PDB entry 8CF8 | electron microscopy, 2.20 A resolution | chains A and S of the 9 polymer chains in the assembly

# Chain A
Molecule: 16S rRNA
Organism: Escherichia coli BW25113
Sequence (1540 nucleotides; each row starts with the number of its first residue):
     1 AAAUUGAAGA GUUUGAUCAU GGCUCAGAUU GAACGCUGGC GGCAGGCCUA ACACAUGCAA
    61 GUCGAACGGU AACAGGAAGA AGCUUGCUUC UUUGCUGACG AGUGGCGGAC GGGUGAGUAA
   121 UGUCUGGGAA ACUGCCUGAU GGAGGGGGAU AACUACUGGA AACGGUAGCU AAUACCGCAU
   181 AACGUCGCAA GACCAAAGAG GGGGACCUUC GGGCCUCUUG CCAUCGGAUG UGCCCAGAUG
   241 GGAUUAGCUA GUAGGUGGGG UAACGGCUCA CCUAGGCGAC GAUCCCUAGC UGGUCUGAGA
   301 GGAUGACCAG CCACACUGGA ACUGAGACAC GGUCCAGACU CCUACGGGAG GCAGCAGUGG
   361 GGAAUAUUGC ACAAUGGGCG CAAGCCUGAU GCAGCCAUGC CGCGUGUAUG AAGAAGCCCU
   421 UCGGGUUGUA AAGUACUUUC AGCGGGGAGG AAGGGAGUAA AGUUAAUACC UUUGCUCAUU
   481 GACGUUACCC GCAGAAGAAG CACCGGCUAA CUCCGUGCCA GCAGCCXCGG UAAUACGGAG
   541 GGUGCAAGCG UUAAUCGGAA UUACUGGGCG UAAAGCGCAC GCAGGCGGUU UGUUAAGUCA
   601 GAUGUGAAAU CCCCGGGCUC AACCUGGGAA CUGCAUCUGA UACUGGCAAG CUUGAGUCUC
   661 GUAGAGGGGG GUAGAAUUCC AGGUGUAGCG GUGAAAUGCG UAGAGAUCUG GAGGAAUACC
   721 GGUGGCGAAG GCGGCCCCCU GGACGAAGAC UGACGCUCAG GUGCGAAAGC GUGGGGAGCA
   781 AACAGGAUUA GAUACCCUGG UAGUCCACGC CGUAAACGAU GUCGACUUGG AGGUUGUGCC
   841 CUUGAGGCGU GGCUUCCGGA GCUAACGCGU UAAGUCGACC GCCUGGGGAG UACGGCCGCA
   901 AGGUUAAAAC UCAAAUGAAU UGACGGGGGC CCGCACAAGC GGUGGAGCAU GUGGUUUAAU
   961 UCGAUGXAAC GCGAAGAACC UUACCUGGUC UUGACAUCCA CGGAAGUUUU CAGAGAUGAG
  1021 AAUGUGCCUU CGGGAACCGU GAGACAGGUG CUGCAUGGCU GUCGUCAGCU CGUGUUGUGA
  1081 AAUGUUGGGU UAAGUCCCGC AACGAGCGCA ACCCUUAUCC UUUGUUGCCA GCGGUCCGGC
  1141 CGGGAACUCA AAGGAGACUG CCAGUGAUAA ACUGGAGGAA GGUGGGGAUG ACGUCAAGUC
  1201 AUCAUGGCCC UUACGACCAG GGCUACACAC GUGCUACAAU GGCGCAUACA AAGAGAAGCG
  1261 ACCUCGCGAG AGCAAGCGGA CCUCAUAAAG UGCGUCGUAG UCCGGAUUGG AGUCUGCAAC
  1321 UCGACUCCAU GAAGUCGGAA UCGCUAGUAA UCGUGGAUCA GAAUGCCACG GUGAAUACGU
  1381 UCCCGGGCCU UGUACACACC GCCCGUXACA CCAUGGGAGU GGGUUGCAAA AGAAGUAGGU
  1441 AGCUUAACCU UCGGGAGGGC GCUUACCACU UUGUGAUUCA UGACUGGGGU GAAGUCGUAA
  1501 CAAGGUAACC GUAGGGGAAC CUGCGGUUGG AUCACCUCCU
Not modelled in the structure: 1-929, 1390-1540
Modified / non-standard residues: PSU (pseudouridine-5'-monophosphate) at position 516, G7M (N7-methyl-guanosine-5'-monophosphate) at position 527, 2MG (2N-methylguanosine-5'-monophosphate) at position 966, 5MC (5-methylcytidine-5'-monophosphate) at position 967, 2MG (2N-methylguanosine-5'-monophosphate) at position 1207, 4OC (4n,o2'-methylcytidine-5'-monophosphate) at position 1402, 5MC (5-methylcytidine-5'-monophosphate) at position 1407, UR3 (3-methyluridine-5'-monophoshate) at position 1498, 2MG (2N-methylguanosine-5'-monophosphate) at position 1516, MA6 (6N-dimethyladenosine-5'-monophoshate) at position 1518, MA6 (6N-dimethyladenosine-5'-monophoshate) at position 1519
Metal / ion sites: Mg2+ site 1 near C934 (its only coordinating residue here); Mg2+ site 2 near A937 (its only coordinating residue here); K+ site 1: U943, G944; K+ site 2: U943, G944, G945; Mg2+ site 3: G944, G945; Mg2+ site 4: A964, U1199; K+ site 3: G971, G1233, U1364; Mg2+ site 5 near C972 (its only coordinating residue here); K+ site 4: G976, C1359, G1361, A1362; K+ site 5: A978, C979; Mg2+ site 6: C979, C980, U981, G1222; Mg2+ site 7 near C980 (its only coordinating residue here); 13 more Mg2+ sites not listed; 7 more K+ sites not listed
Ligand contacts: Eravacycline (YQM): U965, 2MG_966, G1053, C1054, C1195, A1196, A1197, G1198
Reported in the primary citation:
  - Mg2+ coordination through a water molecule: 2MG_966

# Chain S
Protein: Small ribosomal subunit protein uS19
Organism: Escherichia coli BW25113
Reference sequence: P0A7U3 (RS19_ECOLI); numbering as in UniProt (aligned over 1-92)
Amino-acid sequence (92 residues; numbered 1 to 92; the number before each row is that of its first residue):
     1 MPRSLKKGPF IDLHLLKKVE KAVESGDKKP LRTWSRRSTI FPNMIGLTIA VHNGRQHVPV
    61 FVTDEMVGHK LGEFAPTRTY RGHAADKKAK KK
Not modelled in the structure: 1, 86-92
UniProt features mapped onto this chain:
  - natural variant: His83 (H83Y: In MW145)

# Interface between chain A and chain S
Contacting residue pairs - 64 pairs, chain A then chain S:
  G954(A) - His83(S)  base contact
  U955(A) - His83(S)  hydrogen bond to the sugar
  U956(A) - Tyr80(S)  sugar contact
  U956(A) - His83(S)  sugar contact
  U957(A) - Thr79(S)  sugar contact
  U957(A) - Arg81(S)  salt bridge to the phosphate
  A958(A) - Asn53(S)  hydrogen bond to the base
  A958(A) - Gly54(S)  base contact
  A958(A) - Arg55(S)  salt bridge to the phosphate
  A958(A) - Thr77(S)  hydrogen bond to the base
  A959(A) - Thr77(S)  hydrogen bond to the base
  A959(A) - Arg78(S)  base contact
  U986(A) - Gly54(S)  base contact
  U986(A) - Arg55(S)  hydrogen bond to the sugar
  A1014(A) - His14(S)  sugar contact
  A1014(A) - Lys18(S)  salt bridge to the phosphate
  A1014(A) - Trp34(S)  stacking on the base
  G1015(A) - His14(S)  phosphate contact
  A1219(A) - Trp34(S)  sugar contact
  G1220(A) - Trp34(S)  sugar contact
  G1220(A) - Arg36(S)  phosphate contact
  G1220(A) - His52(S)  hydrogen bond to the sugar
  G1220(A) - Gly54(S)  hydrogen bond to the base
  G1221(A) - Arg36(S)  salt bridge to the phosphate
  G1221(A) - Asn53(S)  hydrogen bond to the sugar
  G1221(A) - Gly54(S)  sugar contact
  G1221(A) - Thr77(S)  hydrogen bond to the phosphate
  G1222(A) - Thr77(S)  hydrogen bond to the phosphate
  G1222(A) - Arg78(S)  salt bridge to the phosphate
  C1223(A) - Arg78(S)  salt bridge to the phosphate
  U1224(A) - Arg78(S)  hydrogen bond to the sugar
  A1225(A) - Arg78(S)  hydrogen bond to the sugar
  C1226(A) - Tyr80(S)  sugar contact
  C1226(A) - His83(S)  hydrogen bond to the sugar
  A1227(A) - Tyr80(S)  hydrogen bond to the phosphate
  A1227(A) - His83(S)  stacking on the base
  G1312(A) - Pro2(S)  base contact
  G1312(A) - Leu5(S)  phosphate contact
  U1313(A) - Pro2(S)  base contact
  U1313(A) - Ser4(S)  phosphate contact
  U1313(A) - Leu5(S)  hydrogen bond to the phosphate
  C1314(A) - Pro2(S)  hydrogen bond to the base
  C1314(A) - Ser4(S)  phosphate contact
  C1314(A) - Lys6(S)  phosphate contact
  G1316(A) - Arg3(S)  hydrogen bond to the base
  G1316(A) - Lys7(S)  hydrogen bond to the base
  C1317(A) - Arg37(S)  hydrogen bond to the base
  A1318(A) - Arg3(S)  salt bridge to the phosphate
  A1318(A) - Lys7(S)  salt bridge to the phosphate
  A1318(A) - Phe10(S)  sugar contact
  A1318(A) - Arg37(S)  sugar contact
  A1319(A) - Arg3(S)  salt bridge to the phosphate
  A1319(A) - Phe10(S)  phosphate contact
  A1319(A) - Lys70(S)  salt bridge to the phosphate
  C1320(A) - Arg36(S)  hydrogen bond to the base
  C1320(A) - Arg37(S)  base contact
  C1320(A) - Lys70(S)  salt bridge to the phosphate
  C1320(A) - Gly72(S)  base contact
  C1320(A) - Glu73(S)  sugar contact
  U1321(A) - Arg36(S)  hydrogen bond to the base
  U1321(A) - Thr77(S)  hydrogen bond to the sugar
  U1321(A) - Arg78(S)  hydrogen bond to the sugar
  C1322(A) - Arg78(S)  salt bridge to the phosphate
  G1323(A) - Pro2(S)  base contact
Also at the interface, not in a pair above, chain A (31 interface residues in all): U960, A1324
Also at the interface, not in a pair above, chain S (27 interface residues in all): Gly82, Ala84

# Overview
Chain A and chain S form an interface of 31 and 27 residues respectively, with 23 hydrogen bonds, 12 salt
bridges and 2 aromatic stacking contacts. Polar pairs include A958(A)-Asn53(S), A958(A)-Thr77(S) and
A959(A)-Thr77(S). Chain A binds Eravacycline. U943(A) and G944(A) coordinate K+ site 1. The paper reports
water-mediated Mg2+ coordination by 2MG_966(A).
Here chain A is 16S rRNA and chain S is Small ribosomal subunit protein uS19, both from Escherichia coli
BW25113. Entry 8CF8 (Eravacycline bound to the 30S head) was determined by electron microscopy, deposited
together with 8CA7, 8CAI, 8CEP, 8CF1, 8CGI, 8CGJ, 8CGR and 8CGU.
